Entry 8JIZ (electron microscopy, 3.80 A resolution); this record covers chains A and D of the 8 polymer chains in the assembly.

== Chain A ==
Protein: Glutamate receptor ionotropic, NMDA 2A
From: Homo sapiens
UniProtKB: Q12879 (NMDE1_HUMAN); residue numbers follow UniProt; this construct covers 1-841
Amino-acid sequence (841 residues; numbered 1 to 841; the number before each row is that of its first residue):
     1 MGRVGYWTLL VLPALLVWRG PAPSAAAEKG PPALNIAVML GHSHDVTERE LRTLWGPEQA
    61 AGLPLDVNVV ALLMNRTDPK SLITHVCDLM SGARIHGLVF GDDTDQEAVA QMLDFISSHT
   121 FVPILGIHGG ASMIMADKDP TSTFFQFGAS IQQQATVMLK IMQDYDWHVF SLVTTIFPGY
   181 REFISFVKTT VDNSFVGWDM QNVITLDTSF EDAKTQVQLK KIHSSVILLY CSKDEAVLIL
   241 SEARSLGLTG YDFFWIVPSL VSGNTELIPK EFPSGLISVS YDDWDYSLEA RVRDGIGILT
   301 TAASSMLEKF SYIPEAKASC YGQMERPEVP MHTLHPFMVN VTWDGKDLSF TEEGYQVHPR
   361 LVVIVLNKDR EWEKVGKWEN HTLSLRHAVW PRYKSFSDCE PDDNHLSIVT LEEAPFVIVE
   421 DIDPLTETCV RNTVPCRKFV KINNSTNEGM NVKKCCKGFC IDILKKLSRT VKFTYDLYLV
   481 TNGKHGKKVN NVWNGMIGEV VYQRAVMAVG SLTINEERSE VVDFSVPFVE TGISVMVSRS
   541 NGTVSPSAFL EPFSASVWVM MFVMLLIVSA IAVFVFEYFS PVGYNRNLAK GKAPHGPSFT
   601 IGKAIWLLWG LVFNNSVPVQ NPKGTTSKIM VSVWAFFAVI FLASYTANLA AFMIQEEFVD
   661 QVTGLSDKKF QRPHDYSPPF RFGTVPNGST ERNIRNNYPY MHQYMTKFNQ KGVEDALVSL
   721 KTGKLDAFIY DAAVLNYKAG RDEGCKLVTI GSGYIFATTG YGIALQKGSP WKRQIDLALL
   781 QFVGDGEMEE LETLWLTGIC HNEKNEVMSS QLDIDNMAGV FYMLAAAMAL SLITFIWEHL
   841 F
Not modelled in the structure: 1-33, 540-544, 582-597, 621-624, 655-659, 800-812, 838-841
Cystine bridges: C87-C320, C436-C456
Glycans and other covalent adducts: N-acetylglucosamine (NAG) linked to N687

== Chain D ==
Protein: Glutamate receptor ionotropic, NMDA 1
From: Homo sapiens
UniProtKB: Q05586 (NMDZ1_HUMAN); residues 1-847 here = UniProt positions 1-847
Amino-acid sequence (847 residues; row label = number of the first residue in the row):
     1 MSTMRLLTLA LLFSCSVARA ACDPKIVNIG AVLSTRKHEQ MFREAVNQAN KRHGSWKIQL
    61 NATSVTHKPN AIQMALSVCE DLISSQVYAI LVSHPPTPND HFTPTPVSYT AGFYRIPVLG
   121 LTTRMSIYSD KSIHLSFLRT VPPYSHQSSV WFEMMRVYSW NHIILLVSDD HEGRAAQKRL
   181 ETLLEERESK AEKVLQFDPG TKNVTALLME AKELEARVII LSASEDDAAT VYRAAAMLNM
   241 TGSGYVWLVG EREISGNALR YAPDGILGLQ LINGKNESAH ISDAVGVVAQ AVHELLEKEN
   301 ITDPPRGCVG NTNIWKTGPL FKRVLMSSKY ADGVTGRVEF NEDGDRKFAN YSIMNLQNRK
   361 LVQVGIYNGT HVIPNDRKII WPGGETEKPR GYQMSTRLKI VTIHQEPFVY VKPTLSDGTC
   421 KEEFTVNGDP VKKVICTGPN DTSPGSPRHT VPQCCYGFCI DLLIKLARTM NFTYEVHLVA
   481 DGKFGTQERV NNSNKKEWNG MMGELLSGQA DMIVAPLTIN NERAQYIEFS KPFKYQGLTI
   541 LVKKEIPRST LDSFMQPFQS TLWLLVGLSV HVVAVMLYLL DRFSPFGRFK VNSEEEEEDA
   601 LTLSSAMWFS WGVLLNSGIG EGAPRSFSAR ILGMVWAGFA MIIVASYTAN LAAFLVLDRP
   661 EERITGINDP RLRNPSDKFI YATVKQSSVD IYFRRQVELS TMYRHMEKHN YESAAEAIQA
   721 VRDNKLHAFI WDSAVLEFEA SQKCDLVTTG ELFFRSGFGI GMRKDSPWKQ NVSLSILKSH
   781 ENGFMEDLDK TWVRYQECDS RSNAPATLTF ENMAGVFMLV AGGIVAGIFL IFIEIAYKRH
   841 KDARRKQ
Not modelled in the structure: 1-24, 550-554, 585-602, 617-625, 797-808, 845-847
Cystine bridges: C79-C308, C420-C454, C436-C455
Glycans and other covalent adducts: N-acetylglucosamine (NAG) linked to N61, N203, N276, N368, N471, N771

== Interface between chain A and chain D ==
Contacting residue pairs (89; chain A residue first):
  R76(A) - T312(D)
  T77(A) - F113(D)
  T77(A) - T312(D)
  D78(A) - C308(D)
  D78(A) - V309(D)
  D78(A) - G310(D)  hydrogen bond (side chain-backbone)
  D78(A) - N311(D)
  D78(A) - T312(D)
  P79(A) - F113(D)
  K80(A) - C79(D)
  K80(A) - E80(D)  salt bridge
  K80(A) - C308(D)
  K80(A) - V309(D)
  S81(A) - V309(D)
  I83(A) - I72(D)  hydrophobic
  Q106(A) - F113(D)
  Q106(A) - R115(D)
  Q106(A) - L135(D)
  E107(A) - R115(D)  salt bridge
  E107(A) - L135(D)
  A108(A) - G112(D)
  A108(A) - F113(D)  hydrophobic
  V109(A) - F113(D)  hydrophobic
  Q111(A) - Y109(D)
  Q111(A) - S132(D)
  Q111(A) - I133(D)  hydrogen bond (side chain-backbone)
  Q111(A) - L135(D)
  M112(A) - Y109(D)
  F115(A) - A71(D)  hydrophobic
  F115(A) - I72(D)  hydrophobic
  F115(A) - P106(D)  hydrophobic
  F115(A) - Y109(D)  hydrophobic
  I116(A) - I72(D)  hydrophobic
  H119(A) - A71(D)
  H119(A) - I72(D)
  M135(A) - S132(D)
  A136(A) - I133(D)  hydrophobic
  D137(A) - I133(D)
  D137(A) - H171(D)
  P178(A) - K131(D)
  G179(A) - S132(D)
  D192(A) - K496(D)
  N193(A) - N494(D)  hydrogen bond (side chain-backbone)
  N193(A) - K495(D)
  N193(A) - K496(D)
  S194(A) - K496(D)
  F195(A) - Q487(D)
  F195(A) - E488(D)
  F195(A) - S493(D)
  F195(A) - N494(D)
  F195(A) - K495(D)
  F195(A) - K496(D)
  V196(A) - R489(D)
  V196(A) - S493(D)
  C320(A) - N70(D)  hydrogen bond (backbone-side chain)
  Y321(A) - Q73(D)
  Y321(A) - L76(D)  hydrophobic
  D423(A) - R704(D)
  R431(A) - R694(D)  hydrogen bond (side chain-backbone)
  R431(A) - Q696(D)  hydrogen bond (side chain-backbone)
  R431(A) - V697(D)
  R431(A) - S700(D)
  N432(A) - V697(D)
  F549(A) - M641(D)  hydrophobic
  F549(A) - A645(D)  hydrophobic
  I601(A) - R630(D)  hydrogen bond (backbone-side chain)
  G602(A) - R630(D)
  I605(A) - R630(D)
  W606(A) - A629(D)  hydrogen bond (side chain-backbone)
  W606(A) - R630(D)
  W609(A) - M634(D)  hydrophobic
  F613(A) - A637(D)  hydrophobic
  N615(A) - V613(D)
  N615(A) - N616(D)  hydrogen bond
  V617(A) - F609(D)  hydrophobic
  M653(A) - A649(D)  hydrophobic
  M653(A) - A652(D)  hydrophobic
  R741(A) - N674(D)
  E743(A) - K678(D)
  D813(A) - Q556(D)
  D813(A) - F558(D)
  N816(A) - L562(D)
  N816(A) - S646(D)
  M817(A) - Q559(D)
  M817(A) - L565(D)  hydrophobic
  M823(A) - V635(D)  hydrophobic
  L824(A) - V572(D)  hydrophobic
  L830(A) - I631(D)  hydrophobic
  T834(A) - F627(D)
Interface residues without a listed pair, chain A (60 interface residues in all): I176, R181, L425, K457, V612, T646, I654, I814, V820, A827
Interface residues without a listed pair, chain D (77 interface residues in all): A75, H101, T105, T110, Y114, D130, T182, I314, E342, D343, Y526, S569, L580, L632, G633, F639, A640, T648, V656, R673

== In short ==
60 residues of chain A face 77 of chain D across their interface; the contacts include 9 hydrogen bonds and 2
salt bridges. Polar pairs include K80(A)-E80(D), E107(A)-R115(D) and D78(A)-G310(D). Covalently linked
N-acetylglucosamine: at N687(A).
Here chain A is Glutamate receptor ionotropic, NMDA 2A and chain D is Glutamate receptor ionotropic, NMDA 1,
both from Homo sapiens. Entry 8JIZ (Cryo-EM structure of GluN1-2A NMDAR in complex with human Fab5F6 in two
fab bind conformation) was determined by electron microscopy together with 8JJ0, 8JJ1 and 8JJ2 from the same
study.
